Entry 1TK6 (X-ray diffraction, 2.20 A resolution); this record covers chains A and D of the 4 polymer chains in the assembly.

# Chain A (and D)
Protein: Iron-rich dpsA-homolog protein
From: Halobacterium salinarum
Notes: chain D of this document is another copy of the same molecule, construct and numbering; everything in this record applies to it too
UniProtKB: Q9HMP7 (DPSA_HALN1); residues 1-182 here = UniProt positions 1-182
Amino-acid sequence (182 residues; numbered 1 to 182; the number before each row is that of its first residue):
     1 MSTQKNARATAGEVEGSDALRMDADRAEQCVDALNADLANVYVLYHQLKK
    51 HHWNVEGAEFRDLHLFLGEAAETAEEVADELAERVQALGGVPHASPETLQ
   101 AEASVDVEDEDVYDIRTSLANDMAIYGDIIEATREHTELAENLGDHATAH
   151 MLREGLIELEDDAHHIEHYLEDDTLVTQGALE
Disordered / not traced: 1, 182 (chain D: 1-6, 182)
Curated features (UniProtKB/Swiss-Prot):
  - binding site (Fe cation): His52, Asp79, Glu83
  - site: Trp53 (Involved in iron translocation), Glu56 (Involved in iron translocation), Glu75 (Involved in iron nucleation), Val85 (Involved in iron translocation), Gln86 (Involved in iron translocation), Glu154 (Involved in iron nucleation), His164 (Involved in iron translocation), His168 (Involved in iron translocation), Glu171 (Involved in iron translocation)
Ion coordination: Fe ion site 1: His52 (shared with 2 residues of chain B); Mg2+ site 1: Glu56 (shared with 2 residues of chain B); Na+: Glu59 (shared with Glu59(D) of chain D); Fe ion site 2: Asp79, Glu83 (shared with 1 residue of chain B); Mg2+ site 2: Gln86 (shared with 1 residue of chain B; His168(D) of chain D); Fe ion site 3: Glu154 (shared with 1 residue of chain C; Glu154(D) of chain D); Mg2+ site 3: His168 (shared with 1 residue of chain C; Glu56(D) of chain D)
From the paper describing this entry:
  - Fe ion coordination: Asp79, Glu83, Glu154
  - Mg2+ coordination: Glu56, His168

# Interface between chain A and chain D
Pairs across the interface (40; chain A residue first):
  Ala58(A) with Leu175(D), hydrophobic; Val176(D), hydrophobic
  Glu59(A) with Ala58(D)
  Asp62(A) with Arg61(D), salt bridge; Asp62(D)
  Phe66(A) with Arg61(D)
  His165(A) with Phe60(D); Arg61(D)
  His168(A) with Val55(D), hydrogen bond (side chain-backbone); Glu56(D), salt bridge; Gly57(D), hydrogen bond (backbone-backbone); Phe60(D)
  Tyr169(A) with Gly57(D); Ala58(D); Phe60(D); Arg61(D), hydrogen bond
  Glu171(A) with Glu56(D); Gly57(D)
  Asp173(A) with Glu56(D); Gly57(D); Ala58(D), hydrogen bond (backbone-backbone); Asp114(D); Ile115(D), hydrogen bond (side chain-backbone)
  Thr174(A) with Glu59(D), hydrogen bond; Ile115(D)
  Leu175(A) with Glu59(D), hydrogen bond (backbone-side chain); Leu63(D), hydrophobic; Ile115(D), hydrophobic; Arg116(D), hydrogen bond (backbone-side chain); Leu119(D), hydrophobic; Tyr169(D), hydrophobic
  Val176(A) with Glu59(D); Thr174(D)
  Thr177(A) with Arg116(D)
  Gln178(A) with Gln178(D), hydrogen bond
  Ala180(A) with Asp172(D); Asp173(D); Thr174(D)
  Leu181(A) with Thr174(D); Val176(D)
Also at the interface, not in a pair above, chain A (18 interface residues in all): Leu65, Glu69
Also at the interface, not in a pair above, chain D (23 interface residues in all): Trp53, Asn54, Leu181

# Summary
Chain A and chain D form an interface of 18 and 23 residues respectively; the contacts include 9 hydrogen
bonds and 2 salt bridges. Polar pairs include Asp62(A)-Arg61(D), His168(A)-Glu56(D) and His168(A)-Val55(D).
From UniProt: 3 Fe cation-binding residues on chain A. From the paper: Fe ion coordination by Asp79(A),
Glu83(A) and Glu154(A); Mg2+ coordination by Glu56(A) and His168(A).
Both chains are Iron-rich dpsA-homolog protein (Halobacterium salinarum). Entry 1TK6 (Iron-oxo clusters
biomineralizing on protein surfaces. Structural analysis of H.salinarum DpsA in its low and high ...) was
determined by X-ray diffraction together with 1TJO, 1TKO, 1TKP and 1MOJ from the same study.
